Entry 7TEJ (electron microscopy, 2.74 A resolution); this record covers chains I and J of the 28 polymer chains in the assembly.

# Chain I
Name: Proteasome subunit beta type-2
Organism: Saccharomyces cerevisiae S288C
Notes: EC 3.4.25.1
UniProtKB: P25043 (PSB2_YEAST); residues 1-261 here = UniProt positions 1-261
Chain sequence (261 residues; each row starts with the number of its first residue):
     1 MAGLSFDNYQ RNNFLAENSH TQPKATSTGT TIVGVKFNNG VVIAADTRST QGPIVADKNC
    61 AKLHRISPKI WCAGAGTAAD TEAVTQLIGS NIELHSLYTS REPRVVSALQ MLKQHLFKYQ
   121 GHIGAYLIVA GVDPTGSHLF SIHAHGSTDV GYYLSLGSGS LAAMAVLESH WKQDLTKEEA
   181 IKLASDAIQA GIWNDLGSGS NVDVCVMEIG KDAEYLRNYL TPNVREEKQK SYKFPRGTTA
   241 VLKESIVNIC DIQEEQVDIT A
Disordered / not traced: 1-29, 76-86, 120-125, 250-261
Swiss-Prot annotation at these positions:
  - active site: Thr30 (Nucleophile)
Reported in the primary citation:
  - catalytic residues: Thr30 (citing earlier work)

# Chain J
Name: Proteasome subunit beta type-3
Organism: Saccharomyces cerevisiae S288C
Notes: EC 3.4.25.1
UniProtKB: P25451 (PSB3_YEAST); residues 0-204 here correspond to UniProt positions 1-205 (UniProt number = residue number + 1)
Chain sequence (205 residues; numbered 0 to 204; the number before each row is that of its first residue; numbering starts at 0):
     0 MSDPSSINGG IVVAMTGKDC VAIACDLRLG SQSLGVSNKF EKIFHYGHVF LGITGLATDV
    60 TTLNEMFRYK TNLYKLKEER AIEPETFTQL VSSSLYERRF GPYFVGPVVA GINSKSGKPF
   120 IAGFDLIGCI DEAKDFIVSG TASDQLFGMC ESLYEPNLEP EDLFETISQA LLNAADRDAL
   180 SGWGAVVYII KKDEVVKRYL KMRQD
Disordered / not traced: 0-1
Swiss-Prot annotation at these positions:
  - modified residue: Ser30 (Phosphoserine)
  - cross-link: Lys69 (Glycyl lysine isopeptide (Lys-Gly) (interchain with G-Cter in ubiquitin))

# Chain I / chain J interface
Contacting residue pairs (56; chain I residue first):
  Ser49(I) with Asp124(J)
  Gln51(I) with Asp124(J); Leu125(J); Ile126(J)
  Ile54(I) with Asp143(J); Phe146(J), hydrophobic
  Ala56(I) with Asp130(J); Phe146(J), hydrophobic
  Asp57(I) with Asp130(J)
  Lys58(I) with Glu150(J), salt bridge
  Arg225(I) with Glu150(J), salt bridge
  Lys228(I) with Ser151(J); Tyr153(J)
  Ser231(I) with Glu154(J), hydrogen bond
  Tyr232(I) with Ser151(J); Leu152(J), hydrophobic
  Lys233(I) with Glu154(J); Leu157(J); Asp161(J)
  Phe234(I) with Leu152(J), hydrophobic; Glu164(J); Gln168(J)
  Arg236(I) with Glu158(J); Glu160(J), salt bridge; Asp161(J), salt bridge
  Gly237(I) with Glu164(J), hydrogen bond (backbone-side chain)
  Thr238(I) with Glu164(J); Gln168(J)
  Thr239(I) with Glu164(J), hydrogen bond; Ser167(J), hydrogen bond; Gln168(J), hydrogen bond; Leu171(J); Leu199(J)
  Ala240(I) with Leu199(J); Lys200(J), hydrogen bond (backbone-backbone)
  Val241(I) with Phe163(J), hydrophobic; Tyr198(J)
  Leu242(I) with Tyr198(J), hydrogen bond (backbone-backbone); Leu199(J); Lys200(J)
  Lys243(I) with Lys196(J); Arg197(J); Tyr198(J), hydrogen bond (backbone-backbone)
  Glu244(I) with Val195(J); Lys196(J); Arg197(J), salt bridge
  Ser245(I) with Val194(J); Val195(J); Lys196(J), hydrogen bond (backbone-backbone)
  Ile246(I) with Val194(J)
  Val247(I) with His44(J); Val194(J), hydrogen bond (backbone-backbone); Lys196(J)
  Ile249(I) with Gly46(J); Phe49(J), hydrophobic; Val194(J), hydrophobic
Other interface residues (no listed pair), chain I (31 interface residues in all): Val55, Cys60, Leu87, Tyr119, Pro235, Asn248
Other interface residues (no listed pair), chain J (36 interface residues in all): Tyr95, Phe99, Cys128, Thr165, Tyr187, Glu193

# Summary
31 residues of chain I face 36 of chain J across their interface, with 10 hydrogen bonds and 5 salt bridges.
Polar contacts include Lys58(I)-Glu150(J), Arg225(I)-Glu150(J) and Arg236(I)-Glu160(J). From UniProt:
active-site residue Thr30(I) on chain I. The paper reports the catalytic residue Thr30(I).
Here chain I is Proteasome subunit beta type-2 and chain J is Proteasome subunit beta type-3, both from
Saccharomyces cerevisiae S288C. Entry 7TEJ (Cryo-EM structure of the 20S Alpha 3 Deletion proteasome core
particle) was determined by electron microscopy together with 7TEO from the same study.
